Entry 2QEX (X-ray diffraction, 2.90 A resolution); this record covers chains 0 and Y of the 31 polymer chains in the assembly.

== Chain 0 ==
Molecule: 23S ribosomal RNA
Source organism: Haloarcula marismortui
Sequence (2772 nucleotides; row label = number of the first residue in the row; note: 151 numbers in that range are skipped by the numbering (no residue carries them; nothing is unmodelled there)):
     1 GUUGGCUACUAUGCCAGCUGGUGGAUUGCUCGGCUCAGGCGCUGAUGAAG
    51 GACGUGCCAAGCUGCGAUAAGCCAUGGGGAGCCGCACGGAGGCGAAGAAC
   101 CAUGGAUUUCCGAAUGAGAAUCUCU
   128 AACAAUUGCUUCGCGCAAUGAGGAACCCCGAGAACUGAAACAUCUCAGUA
   178 UCGGGAGGAACAGAAAACGCAAUGUGAUGUCGUUAGUAACCGCGAGUGAA
   228 CGCGAUACAGCCCAAACCGAAGCCCUCACGGGCAAUGUGGUGUCAGGGCU
   278 ACCUCUCAUCAGCCGACCGUCUCGACGAAGUCUCUUGGAACAGAGCGUGA
   328 UACAGGGUGACAACCCCGUACUCGAGACCAGUACGACGUGCGGUAGUGCC
   378 AGAGUAGCGGGGGUUGGAUAUCCCUCGCGAAUAACGCAGGCAUCGACUGC
   428 GAAGGCUAAACACAACCUGAGACCGAUAGUGAACAAGUAGUGUGAACGAA
   478 CGCUGCAAAGUACCCUCAGAAGGGAGGCGAAAUAGAGCAUGAAAUCAGUU
   528 GGCGAUCGAGCGACAGGGCAUACAAGGUCCCUCGACGAAUGACCGACGCG
   578 CGAGCGUCCAGUAAGACUCACGGGAAGCCGAUGUUCUGUCGUACGUUUUG
   628 AAAAACGAGCCAGGGAGUGUGUCUGCAUGGCAAGUCUAACCGGAGUAUCC
   678 GGGGAGGCACAGGGAAACCGACAUGGCCGCAGGGCUU
   716 GCCCGAGGGCCGCCGUCUUCAAGGGCGGGGAGCCAUGUGGACACGACCCG
   766 AAUCCGGACGAUCUACGCAUGGACAAGAUGAAGCGUGCCGAAAGGCACGU
   816 GGAAGUCUGUUAGAGUUGGUGUCCUACAAUACCCUCUCGUGAUCUAUGUG
   866 UAGGGGUGAAAGGCCCAUCGAGUCCGGCAACAGCUGGUUCCAAUCGAAAC
   916 AUGUCGAAGCAUGACCUCCGCCGAGGUAGUCUGUGAGGUAGAGCGACCGA
   966 UUGGU
   999 CCUGUCAAACUCCAAACUUACAGACGCCGUUUGACGCGGGGAUUCCGGUG
  1049 CGCGGGGUAAGCCUGUGUACCAGGAGGGGAACAACCCAGAGAUAGGUUAA
  1099 GGUCCCCAAGUGUGGAUUAAGUGUAAUCCUCUGAAGGUGGUCUCGAGCCC
  1149 UAGACAGCCGGGAGGUGAGCUUAGAAGCAGCUACCCUCUAAGAAAAGCGU
  1199 AACAGCUUACCGGCCGAGGUUUGAGGCGCCCAAAAUGAUCGGGACUCAAA
  1249 UCCACCACCGAGACCUGUCCGUACCACUCAUACUGGUAAUCGAGUAGAUU
  1299 GGCGCUCUAAUUGGAUGGAAGUAGGGGUGAAAACUCCUAUGGACCGAUUA
  1349 GUGACGAAAAUCCUGGCCAUAGUAGCAGCGAUAGUCGGGUGAGAACCCCG
  1399 ACGGCCUAAUGGAUAAGGGUUCCUCAGCACUGCUGAUCAGCUGAGGGUUA
  1449 GCCGGUCCUAAGUCAUACCGCAACUCGACUAUGACGAAAUGGGAAACGGG
  1499 UUAAUAUUCCCGUGCCACUAUGCAGUGAAAGUUGACGCCCUGGGGUCGAU
  1549 CACGCUGGGCA
  1561 UCGCCCAGUCGAACCGUCCAACUCCGUGGAAGCCGUAAUGGCAGGAAGCG
  1611 GACGAACGGCGGCAUAGGGAAACGUGAUUCAACCUGGGGCCCAUGAAAAG
  1661 ACGAGCAUAGUGUCCGUACCGAGAACCGACACAGGUGUCCAUGGCGGCGA
  1711 AAGCCAAGGCCUGUCGGGAGCAACCAACGUUAGGGAAUUCGGCAAGUUAG
  1761 UCCCGUACCUUCGGAAGAAGGGAUGCCUGCUCCGGAACGGAGCAGGUCGC
  1811 AGUGACUCGGAAGCUCGGACUGUCUAGUAACAACAUAGGUGACCGCAAAU
  1861 CCGCAAGGACUCGUACGGUCACUGAAUCCUGCCCAGUGCAGGUAUCUGAA
  1911 CACCUCGUACAAGAGGACGAAGGACCUGUCAACGGCGGGGG
  1964 UCUUAAGGUAGCGUAGUACCUUGCCGCAUCAGUAGCGGCUUGCAUGAAUG
  2014 GAUUAACCAGAGCUUCACUGUCCCAACGUUGGGCCCGGUGAACUGUACAU
  2064 UCCAGUGCGGAGUCUGGAGACACCCAGGGGGAAGCGAAGACCCUAUGGAG
  2114 CUUUACUGCAGGCUGUCGCUGAG
  2237 GACUCUCACUCCGGGAGGAGGACACCGAUAGCCGGGCAGUUUGACUGGGG
  2287 CGGUACGCGCUCGAAAAGAUAUCGAGCGCGCCCUAUGGCUAUCUCAGCCG
  2337 GG
  2344 GACCCGGCGAAGAGUGCAAGAGCAAAAGAUAGCUUGACAGUGUUCUUCCC
  2394 AACGAGGAACGCUGACGCGAAAGCGUGGUCUAGCGAACCAAUUAGCCUGC
  2444 UUGAUGCGGGCAAUUGAUGACAGAAAAGCUACCCUAGGGAUAACAGAGUC
  2494 GUCACUCGCAAGAGCACAUAUCGACCGAGUGGCUUGCUACCUCGAUGUCG
  2544 GUUCCCUCCAUCCUGCCCGUGCAGAAGCGGGCAAGGGUGAGGUUGUUCGC
  2594 CUAUUAAAGGAGGUCGUGAGCUGGGUUUAGACCGUCGUGAGACAGGUCGG
  2644 CUGCUAUCUACUGGGUGUGUA
  2667 GGUGUCUGACAAGAACGACCGUAUAGUACGAGAGGAACUACGGUUGGUGG
  2717 CCACUGGUGUACCGGUUGUUCGAGAGAGCACGUGCCGGGUAGCCACGCCA
  2767 CACGGGGUAAGAGCUGAACGCAUCUAAGCUCGAAACCCACUUGGAAAAGA
  2817 GACACCGCCGAGGUCCCGCGUACAAGACGCGGUCGAUAGACUCGGGGUGU
  2867 GCGCGUCGAGGUAACGAGACGUUAAGCCCACGAGCACUAACAGACCAAAG
  2917 CCAUCAU
Disordered / not traced: 1-9, 2915-2923
Modified positions: 1MA (6-hydro-1-methyladenosine-5'-monophosphate) at position 628, OMU (o2'-methyluridine 5'-monophosphate) at position 2587, OMG (o2'-methylguanosine-5'-monophosphate) at position 2588, UR3 (3-methyluridine-5'-monophoshate) at position 2619, PSU (pseudouridine-5'-monophosphate) at position 2621
Ion coordination: Mg2+ site 1 near G28 (its only coordinating residue here); Na+ site 1: C40, G41, C443; Na+ site 2: G56, G61; Na+ site 3: G66, U107, U108; Mg2+ site 2 near U115 (its only coordinating residue here); Na+ site 4: C130, U146, G147; Na+ site 5 near C141 (its only coordinating residue here); Mg2+ site 3: C162, U2276; K+ site 1: C162, U163, U172; Mg2+ site 4: A165, A167, C168; Na+ site 6: A165, A166, A167; Mg2+ site 5: A166, G219; 64 more Na+ sites not listed; 88 more Mg2+ sites not listed; 1 more K+ sites not listed
Residues lining bound ligands: negamycin: U22, G24, U510, A511, C515, A516, U517, G518, U1338, G1339

== Chain Y ==
Protein: 50S ribosomal protein L32e
Source organism: Haloarcula marismortui
UniProt: P12736 (RL32_HALMA); residues 0-240 here correspond to UniProt positions 1-241 (UniProt number = residue number + 1)
Amino-acid sequence (241 residues; each row starts with the number of its first residue; numbering starts at 0):
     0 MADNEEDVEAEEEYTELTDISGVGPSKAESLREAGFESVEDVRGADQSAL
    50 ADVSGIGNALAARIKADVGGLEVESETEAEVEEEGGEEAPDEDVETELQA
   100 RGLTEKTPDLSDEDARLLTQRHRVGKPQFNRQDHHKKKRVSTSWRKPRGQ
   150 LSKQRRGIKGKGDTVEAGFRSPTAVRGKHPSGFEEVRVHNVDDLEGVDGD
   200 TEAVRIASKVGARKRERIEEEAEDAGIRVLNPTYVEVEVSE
Disordered / not traced: 0-94, 237-240
Ion coordination: Mg2+: His133, Lys136, Val139

== Chain 0 / chain Y interface ==
Residue-residue contacts (162; chain 0 residue first):
  G320(0) - Arg212(Y)  hydrogen bond to the sugar
  A521(0) - Lys137(Y)  salt bridge to the phosphate
  U522(0) - Lys137(Y)  salt bridge to the phosphate
  G537(0) - Lys135(Y)  hydrogen bond to the sugar
  G537(0) - Lys160(Y)  sugar contact
  C538(0) - His134(Y)  salt bridge to the phosphate
  C538(0) - Lys135(Y)  phosphate contact
  G539(0) - His134(Y)  hydrogen bond to the phosphate
  G539(0) - Gly159(Y)  hydrogen bond to the base
  A540(0) - Gln127(Y)  hydrogen bond to the phosphate
  A540(0) - Gly159(Y)  sugar contact
  A540(0) - Gly161(Y)  sugar contact
  C541(0) - Pro126(Y)  phosphate contact
  C541(0) - Gln127(Y)  hydrogen bond to the phosphate
  A551(0) - Tyr233(Y)  phosphate contact
  A552(0) - Arg204(Y)  hydrogen bond to the phosphate
  A552(0) - Leu229(Y)  sugar contact
  A552(0) - Pro231(Y)  phosphate contact
  A552(0) - Tyr233(Y)  hydrogen bond to the phosphate
  G553(0) - His178(Y)  salt bridge to the phosphate
  G553(0) - Pro179(Y)  sugar contact
  G553(0) - Arg204(Y)  salt bridge to the phosphate
  G554(0) - His178(Y)  phosphate contact
  G554(0) - Ser180(Y)  phosphate contact
  G554(0) - Arg227(Y)  salt bridge to the phosphate
  U555(0) - His121(Y)  phosphate contact
  C556(0) - His121(Y)  salt bridge to the phosphate
  C594(0) - Arg122(Y)  hydrogen bond to the sugar
  U595(0) - Thr118(Y)  phosphate contact
  U595(0) - Arg122(Y)  salt bridge to the phosphate
  C617(0) - Lys158(Y)  hydrogen bond to the sugar
  C617(0) - Gly159(Y)  base contact
  G618(0) - Lys158(Y)  sugar contact
  G618(0) - Lys160(Y)  hydrogen bond to the sugar
  A620(0) - Asp132(Y)  hydrogen bond to the sugar
  A620(0) - Lys135(Y)  hydrogen bond to the sugar
  A620(0) - Lys152(Y)  phosphate contact
  A620(0) - Lys160(Y)  salt bridge to the phosphate
  C621(0) - Gln131(Y)  hydrogen bond to the phosphate
  C621(0) - Asp132(Y)  sugar contact
  C621(0) - Ser151(Y)  phosphate contact
  C621(0) - Lys152(Y)  salt bridge to the phosphate
  G622(0) - Gln131(Y)  hydrogen bond to the phosphate
  G622(0) - Arg147(Y)  phosphate contact
  G622(0) - Gly148(Y)  hydrogen bond to the phosphate
  G622(0) - Ser151(Y)  phosphate contact
  U623(0) - Gly148(Y)  phosphate contact
  U623(0) - Gln149(Y)  hydrogen bond to the phosphate
  U623(0) - Leu150(Y)  base contact
  1MA_628(0) - Leu150(Y)  phosphate contact
  A629(0) - Lys152(Y)  salt bridge to the phosphate
  C637(0) - Lys136(Y)  salt bridge to the phosphate
  C637(0) - Arg138(Y)  salt bridge to the phosphate
  C638(0) - Lys136(Y)  phosphate contact
  C638(0) - Lys137(Y)  phosphate contact
  C638(0) - Arg138(Y)  salt bridge to the phosphate
  A639(0) - Arg138(Y)  phosphate contact
  C905(0) - Arg144(Y)  salt bridge to the phosphate
  C906(0) - Trp143(Y)  sugar contact
  C906(0) - Arg144(Y)  phosphate contact
  C906(0) - Lys145(Y)  hydrogen bond to the phosphate
  C906(0) - Arg147(Y)  salt bridge to the phosphate
  A907(0) - Trp143(Y)  hydrogen bond to the phosphate
  A907(0) - Lys145(Y)  phosphate contact
  A907(0) - Val164(Y)  sugar contact
  A908(0) - Glu165(Y)  phosphate contact
  A908(0) - Ala166(Y)  hydrogen bond to the phosphate
  G1071(0) - Gln149(Y)  phosphate contact
  G1071(0) - Arg154(Y)  sugar contact
  G1072(0) - Arg154(Y)  salt bridge to the phosphate
  G1072(0) - Arg155(Y)  phosphate contact
  A1073(0) - Arg155(Y)  sugar contact
  A1073(0) - Gly156(Y)  hydrogen bond to the sugar
  A1073(0) - Ile157(Y)  phosphate contact
  G1074(0) - Ile157(Y)  phosphate contact
  G1074(0) - Lys158(Y)  hydrogen bond to the phosphate
  G1075(0) - Lys158(Y)  salt bridge to the phosphate
  G1089(0) - Glu165(Y)  hydrogen bond to the sugar
  G1089(0) - Gly167(Y)  hydrogen bond to the base
  A1090(0) - Gly167(Y)  sugar contact
  A1090(0) - Phe168(Y)  sugar contact
  U1091(0) - Val123(Y)  sugar contact
  G1260(0) - Lys158(Y)  base contact
  U1266(0) - Arg115(Y)  hydrogen bond to the phosphate
  U1266(0) - Gln119(Y)  hydrogen bond to the sugar
  C1267(0) - Arg115(Y)  salt bridge to the phosphate
  C1267(0) - Leu116(Y)  sugar contact
  C1267(0) - Gln119(Y)  sugar contact
  C1267(0) - Pro171(Y)  sugar contact
  C1268(0) - Ala166(Y)  hydrogen bond to the sugar
  C1268(0) - Gly167(Y)  base contact
  C1268(0) - Arg169(Y)  sugar contact
  C1268(0) - Ser170(Y)  sugar contact
  C1268(0) - Pro171(Y)  phosphate contact
  C1268(0) - Thr172(Y)  hydrogen bond to the phosphate
  C1268(0) - Arg175(Y)  phosphate contact
  G1269(0) - Ala166(Y)  sugar contact
  U1293(0) - Gln149(Y)  hydrogen bond to the sugar
  G1311(0) - His188(Y)  sugar contact
  G1311(0) - Asn189(Y)  phosphate contact
  G1312(0) - His188(Y)  sugar contact
  G1312(0) - Asn189(Y)  phosphate contact
  G1312(0) - Lys208(Y)  hydrogen bond to the sugar
  G1312(0) - Val209(Y)  hydrogen bond to the sugar
  G1312(0) - Lys213(Y)  salt bridge to the phosphate
  A1313(0) - Lys208(Y)  sugar contact
  A1313(0) - Val209(Y)  phosphate contact
  A1313(0) - Gly210(Y)  hydrogen bond to the phosphate
  A1313(0) - Lys213(Y)  salt bridge to the phosphate
  G1315(0) - Ala211(Y)  hydrogen bond to the phosphate
  G1315(0) - Arg212(Y)  hydrogen bond to the base
  G1315(0) - Glu215(Y)  base contact
  G1316(0) - Gly210(Y)  phosphate contact
  G1316(0) - Ala211(Y)  hydrogen bond to the phosphate
  A1317(0) - Lys208(Y)  phosphate contact
  A1318(0) - Lys208(Y)  phosphate contact
  G1324(0) - Arg204(Y)  base contact
  G1325(0) - Pro179(Y)  sugar contact
  U1326(0) - Arg120(Y)  phosphate contact
  U1326(0) - Gly176(Y)  sugar contact
  U1326(0) - Lys177(Y)  sugar contact
  G1327(0) - Arg120(Y)  salt bridge to the phosphate
  G1327(0) - Lys125(Y)  base contact
  G1327(0) - Arg169(Y)  hydrogen bond to the phosphate
  G1327(0) - Ser170(Y)  phosphate contact
  G1327(0) - Arg175(Y)  phosphate contact
  G1327(0) - Gly176(Y)  hydrogen bond to the phosphate
  A1328(0) - Lys125(Y)  sugar contact
  A1328(0) - Phe128(Y)  sugar contact
  A1328(0) - Val164(Y)  sugar contact
  A1328(0) - Glu165(Y)  base contact
  A1328(0) - Ala166(Y)  base contact
  A1328(0) - Phe168(Y)  sugar contact
  A1328(0) - Arg169(Y)  salt bridge to the phosphate
  A1328(0) - Ser170(Y)  hydrogen bond to the phosphate
  A1328(0) - Arg175(Y)  salt bridge to the phosphate
  A1329(0) - Lys125(Y)  salt bridge to the phosphate
  A1329(0) - Phe128(Y)  phosphate contact
  A1329(0) - Trp143(Y)  phosphate contact
  A1329(0) - Val164(Y)  sugar contact
  A1329(0) - Arg169(Y)  base contact
  A1330(0) - Ser142(Y)  sugar contact
  A1330(0) - Trp143(Y)  hydrogen bond to the phosphate
  A1331(0) - Ser142(Y)  hydrogen bond to the phosphate
  A1331(0) - Arg144(Y)  salt bridge to the phosphate
  U1333(0) - Arg186(Y)  phosphate contact
  U1333(0) - Arg204(Y)  sugar contact
  C1334(0) - Arg186(Y)  salt bridge to the phosphate
  C1334(0) - Arg204(Y)  hydrogen bond to the sugar
  C1334(0) - Ile205(Y)  sugar contact
  C1334(0) - Ala206(Y)  phosphate contact
  C1334(0) - Ser207(Y)  hydrogen bond to the phosphate
  C1334(0) - Asn230(Y)  hydrogen bond to the phosphate
  C1335(0) - Ser207(Y)  phosphate contact
  C1335(0) - Asn230(Y)  hydrogen bond to the phosphate
  C1343(0) - Lys208(Y)  hydrogen bond to the sugar
  G1344(0) - Lys208(Y)  sugar contact
  A1356(0) - Arg130(Y)  salt bridge to the phosphate
  A1356(0) - Asp132(Y)  base contact
  A1356(0) - Arg138(Y)  hydrogen bond to the base
  A1356(0) - Val139(Y)  base contact
  U2059(0) - Lys136(Y)  hydrogen bond to the sugar
Interface residues without a listed pair, chain 0 (77 interface residues in all): A319, C596, U616, U624, U625, G1290, G1292, A1294, U1314, A2060
Interface residues without a listed pair, chain Y (76 interface residues in all): Glu112, Arg214, Arg216

== In short ==
77 residues of chain 0 face 76 of chain Y across their interface; the contacts include 47 hydrogen bonds and
28 salt bridges. Polar pairs include G539(0)-Gly159(Y), G1089(0)-Gly167(Y) and G1315(0)-Arg212(Y). Chain 0
binds negamycin. C40(0), G41(0) and C443(0) coordinate Na+ site 1.
Chain 0 is 23S ribosomal RNA and chain Y is 50S ribosomal protein L32e, both from Haloarcula marismortui; the
structure, Negamycin Binds to the Wall of the Nascent Chain Exit Tunnel of the 50S Ribosomal Subunit, was
determined by X-ray diffraction.
